7OLG - chains A and B of the 4 polymer chains in the assembly; structure by solution NMR.

== Chain A (and B) ==
Molecule: Microtubule-associated protein RP/EB family member 1
From: Mus musculus
Notes: chain B of this document is another copy of the same molecule, construct and numbering; everything in this record applies to it too
UniProt: Q61166 (MARE1_MOUSE); residue numbers follow UniProt; this construct covers 191-260
Chain sequence (70 residues; row label = number of the first residue in the row):
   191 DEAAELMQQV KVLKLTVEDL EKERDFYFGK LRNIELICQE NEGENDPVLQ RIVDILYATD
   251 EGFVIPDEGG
Swiss-Prot annotation at these positions:
  - region: T206 to E211 (Interaction with APC), K220 to I242 (APC-binding), E232 to I255 (Interaction with SKA1)
  - modified residue: K220 (N6-acetyllysine)

== Interface between chain A and chain B ==
Residue-residue contacts (62; chain A residue first):
  E192(A) with A193(B)
  A193(A) with A193(B); L196(B)
  L196(A) with A193(B); L196(B); M197(B); V200(B)
  M197(A) with L196(B)
  Q199(A) with V200(B)
  V200(A) with L196(B); Q199(B); L203(B)
  L203(A) with V200(B); L203(B); K204(B); V207(B)
  K204(A) with L203(B)
  T206(A) with V207(B)
  V207(A) with L203(B); T206(B); V207(B); L210(B)
  L210(A) with V207(B); L210(B); E211(B)
  E211(A) with L210(B)
  E213(A) with R214(B)
  R214(A) with E213(B)
  F216(A) with A248(B); F253(B)
  Y217(A) with F218(B); L221(B)
  F218(A) with Y217(B)
  K220(A) with I245(B); L246(B)
  L221(A) with Y217(B); L221(B)
  N223(A) with I245(B)
  I224(A) with I242(B); I245(B)
  I227(A) with V238(B); R241(B); I242(B)
  E230(A) with R241(B)
  N231(A) with P237(B); V238(B)
  D236(A) with D236(B)
  P237(A) with N231(B)
  V238(A) with I227(B); N231(B); L239(B)
  L239(A) with V238(B)
  R241(A) with I227(B); E230(B)
  I242(A) with I224(B); I227(B)
  I245(A) with K220(B); N223(B); I224(B)
  L246(A) with K220(B)
  A248(A) with F216(B)
  F253(A) with F216(B)
Interface residues without a listed pair, chain A (36 interface residues in all): E234, T249
Interface residues without a listed pair, chain B (36 interface residues in all): E192, E234, T249

== Overview ==
The chain A/chain B interface involves 36 residues from each chain.
Chain A and chain B are both Microtubule-associated protein RP/EB family member 1 (Mus musculus); the
structure, EB1 bound to MACF peptide, was determined by solution NMR.
